PDB entry 4U85 | X-ray diffraction, 1.70 A resolution | chain A

== Chain A ==
Name: Peptidyl-prolyl cis-trans isomerase NIMA-interacting 1
Source organism: Homo sapiens
Notes: EC 5.2.1.8
Reference sequence: Q13526 (PIN1_HUMAN); residue numbers follow UniProt; this construct covers 1-163
Chain sequence (181 residues; each row starts with the number of its first residue; numbers below 1 keep their minus sign (His-17 is residue -17)):
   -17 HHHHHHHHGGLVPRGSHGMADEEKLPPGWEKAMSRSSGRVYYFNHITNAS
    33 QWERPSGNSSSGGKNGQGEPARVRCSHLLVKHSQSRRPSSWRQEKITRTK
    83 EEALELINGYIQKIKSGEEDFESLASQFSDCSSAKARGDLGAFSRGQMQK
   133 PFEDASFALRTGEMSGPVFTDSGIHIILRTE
Not modelled in the structure: -17 to 6, 39-50
Modified residues: Cys113 (3-sulfinoalanine; CSD)
Differences from the reference sequence: expression tag (-17 to 0); conflict Ala14 (Arg in Q13526)
Swiss-Prot annotation at these positions:
  - modified residue: Ser43 (Phosphoserine), Lys46 (N6-acetyllysine), Ser71 (Phosphoserine), Ser108 (Phosphoserine)
  - mutagenesis: Tyr23 (Y23A: Reduced affinity for KIF20B), Trp34 (W34A: Loss of binding to phosphorylated target proteins, including to phosphorylated RBBP8/CtIP ...), Lys63 (K63A: Loss of peptidyl-prolyl cis/trans isomerase activity. No effect on the interaction with IRAK3/IRAK-M. Abolishes IL33-mediated increase of IRAK3/IRAK-M protein levels), Ser71 (S71D/E: Loss of peptidyl-prolyl cis/trans isomerase activity, nuclear localization and cellular function), Cys113 (C113A: Loss of peptidyl-prolyl cis/trans isomerase activity; decrease in DNA repair of double-strand breaks by homologous recombination slightly less efficient than that observed with wild-type ...)
What the authors report for this chain:
  - post-translational modification sites: Cys113
  - contacts within the chain: Cys113-Ser115 (hydrogen bond)

== Overview ==
Curated annotation (UniProt) lists 5 mutagenesis sites. The paper reports a modification site at Cys113;
contacts within the chain involving Ser115 and Cys113.
Chain A is Peptidyl-prolyl cis-trans isomerase NIMA-interacting 1 (Homo sapiens); the structure, Human Pin1
with cysteine sulfinic acid 113, was determined by X-ray diffraction (same publication as 4U84 and 4U86).
